Entry 5X9P (X-ray diffraction, 1.86 A resolution); this record covers chain A.

# Chain A
Protein: B-cell lymphoma 6 protein
Source organism: Homo sapiens
Reference sequence: P41182 (BCL6_HUMAN); residue numbers follow UniProt; this construct covers 5-129
Amino-acid sequence (141 residues; each row starts with the number of its first residue; numbers below 1 keep their minus sign (Leu-11 is residue -11)):
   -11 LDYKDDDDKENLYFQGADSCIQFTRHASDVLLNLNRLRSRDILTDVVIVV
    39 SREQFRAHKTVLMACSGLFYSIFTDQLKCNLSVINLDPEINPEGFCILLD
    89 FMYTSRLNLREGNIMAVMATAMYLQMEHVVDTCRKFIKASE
Not modelled in the structure: -11 to -2
Sequence notes: expression tag (-11 to 4)
Residues lining bound ligands: 80L (3-[[4-chloranyl-2-nitro-5-[(2-oxidanylidene-1,3-dihydrobenzimidazol-5-yl)amino]phenyl]amino]propanoic acid): Asn21, Arg24, Leu25, Arg28, Ile30
Swiss-Prot annotation at these positions:
  - mutagenesis: Asn21 (N21K: Abolishes interaction with NCOR2 and HDAC2, no effect on interaction with CTBP1 and transcriptional autoinhibition; when associated with A-116 and 376-Q--Q-379), Ser59 (S59A: Abolished ubiquitination by the SCF(FBXL17) complex), His116 (H116A: Abolishes interaction with NCOR2 and HDAC2, no effect on interaction with CTBP1 and transcriptional autoinhibition; when associated with K-21 and 376-Q--Q-379)

# Summary
Ligands of chain A: compound 80L. From UniProt: 3 mutagenesis sites.
Chain A is B-cell lymphoma 6 protein (Homo sapiens); the structure, Crystal structure of the BCL6 BTB domain
in complex with Compound 5, was determined by X-ray diffraction (same publication as 5X9O).
